PDB entry 4L4V | X-ray diffraction, 1.90 A resolution | chains A and H of the 4 polymer chains in the assembly

== Chain A ==
Molecule: Major histocompatibility complex class I-related gene protein
From: Homo sapiens
Notes: fragment: extracellular domain, residues 23-292
UniProt: Q95460 (HMR1_HUMAN); residues 1-270 here correspond to UniProt positions 23-292 (UniProt number = residue number + 22)
Chain sequence (271 residues; row label = number of the first residue in the row; numbering starts at 0):
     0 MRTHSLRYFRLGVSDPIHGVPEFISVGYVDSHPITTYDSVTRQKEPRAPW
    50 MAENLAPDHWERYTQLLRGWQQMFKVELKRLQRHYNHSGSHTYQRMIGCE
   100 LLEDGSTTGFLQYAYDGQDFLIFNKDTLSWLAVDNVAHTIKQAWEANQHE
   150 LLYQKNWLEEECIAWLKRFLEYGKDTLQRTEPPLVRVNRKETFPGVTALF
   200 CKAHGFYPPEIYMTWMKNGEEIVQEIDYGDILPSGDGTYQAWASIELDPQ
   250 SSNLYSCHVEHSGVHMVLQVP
Not modelled in the structure: 0, 17, 247-252, 270
Construct notes: expression tag (0); engineered mutation Ser-261 (Cys283 in Q95460)
Cystine bridges: Cys-98/Cys-161, Cys-200/Cys-256
Ligand contacts: 1VY (1-deoxy-1-(7-hydroxy-6-methyl-2,4-dioxo-3,4-dihydropteridin-8(2H)-yl)-D-ribitol): Tyr-7, Phe-8, Arg-9, Ser-24, Thr-34, Lys-43, His-58, Tyr-62, Leu-66, Trp-69, Arg-94, Ile-96, Tyr-152, Gln-153, Trp-156, Trp-164
UniProt features mapped onto this chain:
  - binding site (5-(2-oxoethylideneamino)-6-(D-ribitylamino)uracil): Arg-9, Ser-24, Lys-43, Arg-94, Tyr-152, Gln-153
  - binding site (5-(2-oxopropylideneamino)-6-(D-ribitylamino)uracil): Arg-9, Ser-24, Lys-43, Arg-94, Tyr-152, Gln-153
  - binding site (7-hydroxy-6-methyl-8-(1-D-ribityl)lumazine): Arg-9, Ser-24, Lys-43, Arg-94, Tyr-152, Gln-153
  - binding site (8-(9H-purin-6-yl)-2-oxa-8-azabicyclo[3.3.1]nona-3,6-diene-4,6-dicarbaldehyde): Arg-9, Lys-43, His-58, Arg-94
  - binding site (2-amino-4-oxopteridine-6-carbaldehyde): Lys-43
  - binding site (pyridoxal): Lys-43
  - glycosylation: Asn-85 (N-linked (GlcNAc...) asparagine)
From the paper describing this entry:
  - conformationally variable residues: Lys-43
  - binding site for 1VY: Arg-9, Arg-94

== Chain H ==
Molecule: MAIT T-cell receptor beta chain
From: Homo sapiens
Chain sequence (245 residues; numbered 1 to 245; the number before each row is that of its first residue):
     1 NAGVTQTPKFQVLKTGQSMTLQCAQDMNHNSMYWYRQDPGMGLRLIYYSA
    51 SEGTTDKGEVPNGYNVSRLNKREFSLRLESAAPSQTSVYFCASSVWTGEG
   101 SGELFFGEGSRLTVLEDLKNVFPPEVAVFEPSEAEISHTQKATLVCLATG
   151 FYPDHVELSWWVNGKEVHSGVCTDPQPLKEQPALNDSRYALSSRLRVSAT
   201 FWQNPRNHFRCQVQFYGLSENDEWTQDRAKPVTQIVSAEAWGRAD
Not modelled in the structure: 1-2, 243-245
Cystine bridges: Cys-23/Cys-91, Cys-146/Cys-211

== Interface between chain A and chain H ==
Pairs across the interface (23; chain A residue first):
  Arg-41(A) / Gly-53(H)
  Arg-61(A) / Tyr-48(H)  hydrogen bond
  Arg-61(A) / Thr-97(H)
  Gln-64(A) / Tyr-48(H)
  Gln-64(A) / Ala-50(H)
  Gln-64(A) / Thr-54(H)  hydrogen bond
  Gln-64(A) / Thr-55(H)
  Gln-64(A) / Asp-56(H)
  Leu-65(A) / Thr-97(H)
  Leu-65(A) / Gly-98(H)
  Arg-67(A) / Ser-51(H)
  Arg-67(A) / Thr-54(H)  hydrogen bond
  Gly-68(A) / Ser-51(H)
  Gly-68(A) / Trp-96(H)
  Trp-69(A) / Thr-97(H)  hydrogen bond (side chain-backbone)
  Trp-69(A) / Gly-98(H)  hydrogen bond (side chain-backbone)
  Gln-71(A) / Ser-51(H)
  Met-72(A) / Trp-96(H)  hydrophobic
  His-148(A) / Ser-101(H)
  Glu-149(A) / Glu-99(H)
  Glu-149(A) / Ser-101(H)
  Tyr-152(A) / Glu-99(H)
  Tyr-152(A) / Gly-100(H)
Also at the interface, not in a pair above, chain A (14 interface residues in all): Glu-60, Asn-146
Also at the interface, not in a pair above, chain H (15 interface residues in all): Asn-30, Lys-57
From the paper, about this interface:
  - specific contacts: Arg-61(A)/Tyr-48(H) (hydrogen bond), Gly-68(A)/Trp-96(H) (hydrophobic contact), Met-72(A)/Trp-96(H) (hydrophobic contact)
  - interface residues, chain A: Arg-61(A), Leu-65(A)
  - interface residues, chain H: Thr-54(H), Asp-56(H), Thr-97(H)

== Summary ==
14 residues of chain A face 15 of chain H across their interface, with 5 hydrogen bonds. Among the polar pairs
are Arg-61(A)/Tyr-48(H), Gln-64(A)/Thr-54(H) and Arg-67(A)/Thr-54(H). The paper describes a hydrogen bond
between Arg-61(A) and Tyr-48(H); hydrophobic contacts between Gly-68(A) and Trp-96(H) and Met-72(A) and
Trp-96(H). From the paper: a binding site for 1VY at Arg-9(A) and Arg-94(A); interface residues Arg-61(A),
Leu-65(A) and Thr-54(H) among others.
Here chain A is Major histocompatibility complex class I-related gene protein and chain H is MAIT T-cell
receptor beta chain, both from Homo sapiens. Entry 4L4V (Structure of human MAIT TCR in complex with human
MR1-RL-6-Me-7-OH) was determined by X-ray diffraction, deposited together with 4L4T.
